PDB entry 3MUW | electron microscopy, 9.00 A resolution (very low resolution: no residue pairs are listed; an interface is given only as per-side residue counts) | chains A and U of the 8 polymer chains in the assembly

== Chain A ==
Name: Structural polyprotein
From: Sindbis virus
Notes: EC 3.4.21.-
UniProtKB: P03316 (POLS_SINDV); residues 1-384 here correspond to UniProt positions 807-1190 (UniProt number = residue number + 806)
Amino-acid sequence (384 residues; each row starts with the number of its first residue):
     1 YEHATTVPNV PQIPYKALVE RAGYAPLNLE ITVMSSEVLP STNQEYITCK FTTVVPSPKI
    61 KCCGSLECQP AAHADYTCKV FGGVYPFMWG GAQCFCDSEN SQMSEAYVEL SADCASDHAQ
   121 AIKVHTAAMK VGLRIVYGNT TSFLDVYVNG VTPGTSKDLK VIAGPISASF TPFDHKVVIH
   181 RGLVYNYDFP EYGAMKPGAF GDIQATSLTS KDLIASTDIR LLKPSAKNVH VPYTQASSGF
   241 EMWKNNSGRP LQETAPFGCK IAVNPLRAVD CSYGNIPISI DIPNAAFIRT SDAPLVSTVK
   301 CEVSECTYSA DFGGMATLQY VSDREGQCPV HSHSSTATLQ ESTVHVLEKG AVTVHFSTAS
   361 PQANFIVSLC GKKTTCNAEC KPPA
Disordered / not traced: 381-384
UniProt features mapped onto this chain:
  - region: Val84 to Ser101 (E1 fusion peptide loop)
  - glycosylation (N-linked (GlcNAc...) asparagine): Asn139, Asn245

== Chain U ==
Name: Structural polyprotein
From: Sindbis virus
Notes: EC 3.4.21.-
UniProtKB: P03316 (POLS_SINDV); residues 1-344 here correspond to UniProt positions 329-672 (UniProt number = residue number + 328)
Amino-acid sequence (344 residues; numbered 1 to 344; the number before each row is that of its first residue):
     1 SVIDDFTLTS PYLGTCSYCH HTVPCFSPVK IEQVWDEADD NTIRIQTSAQ FGYDQSGAAS
    61 ANKYRYMSLK QDHTVKEGTM DDIKISTSGP CRRLSYKGYF LLAKCPPGDS VTVSIVSSNS
   121 ATSCTLARKI KPKFVGREKY DLPPVHGKKI PCTVYDRLKE TTAGYITMHR PRPHAYTSYL
   181 EESSGKVYAK PPSGKNITYE CKCGDYKTGT VSTRTEITGC TAIKQCVAYK SDQTKWVFNS
   241 PDLIRHDDHT AQGKLHLPFK LIPSTCMVPV AHAPNVIHGF KHISLQLDTD HLTLLTTRRL
   301 GANPEPTTEW IVGKTVRNFT VDRDGLEYIW GNHEPVRVYA QESA
Disordered / not traced: 1-5, 157-254, 341-344
UniProt features mapped onto this chain:
  - glycosylation (N-linked (GlcNAc...) asparagine): Asn196, Asn318

== Chain A / chain U interface ==
No residue of chain A is in contact with chain U in this assembly.

== Overview ==
Chain A and chain U make no direct contact in this assembly.
Here chain A is Structural polyprotein and chain U is Structural polyprotein, both from Sindbis virus. Entry
3MUW (Pseudo-atomic structure of the E2-E1 protein shell in Sindbis virus) was determined by electron
microscopy (same publication as 3MUU).
